PDB entry 4BCO | X-ray diffraction, 2.05 A resolution | chains A and B

== Chain A ==
Molecule: Cyclin-dependent kinase 2
Source organism: Homo sapiens
Notes: EC 2.7.11.22
UniProt: P24941 (CDK2_HUMAN); residue numbers follow UniProt; this construct covers 1-298
Sequence (300 residues; numbered -1 to 298; the number before each row is that of its first residue; numbers below 1 keep their minus sign (Gly-1 is residue -1)):
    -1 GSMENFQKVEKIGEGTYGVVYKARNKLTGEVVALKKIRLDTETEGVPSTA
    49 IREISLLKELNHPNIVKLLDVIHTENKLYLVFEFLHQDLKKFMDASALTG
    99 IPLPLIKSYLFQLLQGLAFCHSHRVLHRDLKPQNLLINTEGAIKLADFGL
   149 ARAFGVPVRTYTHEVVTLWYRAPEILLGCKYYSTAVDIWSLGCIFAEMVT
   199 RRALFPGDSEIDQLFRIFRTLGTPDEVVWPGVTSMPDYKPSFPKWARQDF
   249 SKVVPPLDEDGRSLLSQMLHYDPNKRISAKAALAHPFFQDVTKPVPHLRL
Disordered / not traced: -1
Construct notes: expression tag (-1 to 0)
Modified residues: Thr160 (phosphothreonine; TPO)
Swiss-Prot annotation at these positions:
  - active site: Asp127 (Proton acceptor)
  - binding site (ATP): Ile10 to Val18, Lys33, Glu81 to Leu83, Asp86, Lys129 to Asn132, Asp145
  - binding site (Mg(2+)): Asn132, Asp145
  - site (CDK7 binding): Lys9, Lys88, Lys89, Leu166
  - modified residue: Met1 (N-acetylmethionine), Lys6 (N6-acetyllysine), Thr14 (Phosphothreonine), Tyr15 (Phosphotyrosine), Tyr19 (Phosphotyrosine), Thr160 (Phosphothreonine)
  - natural variant: Pro45 (P45L: In a glioblastoma multiforme sample)
  - mutagenesis: Lys9 (K9F: Reduced phosphorylation by CAK), Thr14 (T14A: 2-fold increase in activity), Tyr15 (Y15F: 2-fold increase in activity), Lys88 to Lys89 (Reduced phosphorylation by CAK), Thr160 (T160A: Abolishes activity), Leu166 (L166R: Reduced phosphorylation by CAK and reduced kinase activity)
Residues lining bound ligands: T6Q (2-[[3-(4-ethanoyl-1,4-diazepan-1-yl)phenyl]amino]-4-[4-methyl-2-(methylamino)-1,3-thiazol-5-yl]pyrimidine-5-carbonitrile): Glu8, Ile10, Glu12, Gly13, Thr14, Val18, Lys20, Ala31, Lys33, Val64, Phe80, Glu81, Phe82, Leu83, His84, Gln85, Asp86, Lys89, Gln131, Asn132, Leu134, Ala144, Asp145
What the authors report for this chain:
  - binding site for T6Q: Ala31, Phe80, Leu134, Asp145

== Chain B ==
Molecule: Cyclin-A2
Source organism: Bos taurus
UniProt: P30274 (CCNA2_BOVIN); residues 171-432 here correspond to UniProt positions 169-430 (UniProt number = residue number - 2)
Sequence (262 residues; row label = number of the first residue in the row):
   171 SVNEVPDYHEDIHTYLREMEVKCKPKVGYMKKQPDITNSMRAILVDWLVE
   221 VGEEYKLQNETLHLAVNYIDRFLSSMSVLRGKLQLVGTAAMLLASKFEEI
   271 YPPEVAEFVYITDDTYTKKQVLRMEHLVLKVLTFDLAAPTVNQFLTQYFL
   321 HQQPANCKVESLAMFLGELSLIDADPYLKYLPSVIAAAAFHLALYTVTGQ
   371 SWPESLIRKTGYTLESLKPCLMDLHQTYLKAPQHAQQSIREKYKNSKYHG
   421 VSLLNPPETLNL
Disordered / not traced: 171-174
Covalently attached groups: monothioglycerol (SGM) linked to Cys193
Residues lining bound ligands:
  - monothioglycerol (SGM), molecule 1: Met189, Lys192, Arg241, Asp305, Ala307, Ala308
  - monothioglycerol (SGM), molecule 2: Ala325, Asn326, Cys327, Glu330

== How chain A and chain B interact ==
Residue-residue contacts (61):
  Leu37(A) - His296(B)
  Thr41(A) - Lys288(B)  hydrogen bond (backbone-side chain)
  Glu42(A) - Lys266(B)  hydrogen bond (backbone-side chain)
  Glu42(A) - Glu274(B)
  Glu42(A) - Val275(B)  hydrogen bond (side chain-backbone)
  Gly43(A) - Lys266(B)
  Gly43(A) - Leu292(B)
  Gly43(A) - Glu295(B)
  Val44(A) - Lys266(B)  hydrogen bond (backbone-side chain)
  Val44(A) - Glu295(B)  hydrogen bond (backbone-side chain)
  Val44(A) - His296(B)
  Val44(A) - Leu299(B)  hydrophobic
  Ser46(A) - Lys266(B)
  Ile49(A) - Leu263(B)  hydrophobic
  Ile49(A) - Lys266(B)
  Ile49(A) - Leu306(B)  hydrophobic
  Arg50(A) - Lys266(B)
  Arg50(A) - Phe267(B)  hydrogen bond (side chain-backbone)
  Arg50(A) - Glu269(B)  hydrogen bond (side chain-backbone)
  Ile52(A) - Phe304(B)  hydrophobic
  Ser53(A) - Phe267(B)
  Ser53(A) - Phe304(B)
  Ser53(A) - Leu306(B)
  Lys56(A) - Thr303(B)  hydrogen bond (side chain-backbone)
  Lys56(A) - Asp305(B)  salt bridge
  Glu57(A) - Tyr185(B)  hydrogen bond
  Glu57(A) - Met189(B)
  Glu57(A) - Ala307(B)
  His71(A) - His296(B)
  His71(A) - Lys300(B)  hydrogen bond
  Ala116(A) - Tyr178(B)
  His119(A) - Tyr178(B)
  His119(A) - Ile182(B)
  Ser120(A) - Tyr178(B)
  Ser120(A) - Asp181(B)  hydrogen bond
  Ser120(A) - Ile182(B)
  His121(A) - Tyr185(B)
  Arg122(A) - Ile182(B)
  Arg122(A) - Tyr185(B)
  Arg122(A) - Ala307(B)  hydrogen bond (side chain-backbone)
  Arg150(A) - Glu268(B)  salt bridge
  Ala151(A) - Phe267(B)  hydrophobic
  Phe152(A) - Ile182(B)  hydrophobic
  Val154(A) - Pro176(B)  hydrophobic
  Val154(A) - His179(B)
  Val154(A) - Ile182(B)  hydrophobic
  Val154(A) - Thr316(B)  hydrogen bond (backbone-side chain)
  Val154(A) - Gln317(B)  hydrogen bond (backbone-backbone)
  Pro155(A) - Thr316(B)
  Arg157(A) - Gln228(B)
  Arg157(A) - Glu268(B)  salt bridge
  Thr158(A) - Ile270(B)
  Tyr159(A) - Ile270(B)
  Thr160(A) - Glu269(B)
  Thr160(A) - Ile270(B)
  Ser276(A) - Asp177(B)  hydrogen bond
  Ser276(A) - Tyr178(B)
  Ala277(A) - Tyr178(B)  hydrogen bond (backbone-side chain)
  Lys278(A) - Asp177(B)  salt bridge
  Lys278(A) - Tyr178(B)  hydrogen bond (backbone-side chain)
  Lys278(A) - Asp181(B)  salt bridge
Interface residues without a listed pair, chain A (34 interface residues in all): Leu54, Val69, Leu76, Thr182
Interface residues without a listed pair, chain B (34 interface residues in all): Leu186, Glu230, Gln313, Leu320

== Overview ==
The chain A/chain B interface involves 34 residues from each chain, with 17 hydrogen bonds and 5 salt bridges.
Polar pairs include Lys56(A)-Asp305(B), Arg150(A)-Glu268(B) and Arg157(A)-Glu268(B). Ligands of chain A:
compound T6Q. Bound to chain B: monothioglycerol. Covalently linked monothioglycerol: at Cys193(B). From the
paper: a binding site for T6Q at Ala31(A), Phe80(A) and Leu134(A) among others.
Here chain A is Cyclin-dependent kinase 2 (Homo sapiens) and chain B is Cyclin-A2 (Bos taurus). Entry 4BCO
(Structure of CDK2 in complex with cyclin A and a 2-amino-4-heteroaryl- pyrimidine inhibitor) was determined
by X-ray diffraction together with 4BCF, 4BCH, 4BCI, 4BCJ, 4BCK, 4BCM, 4BCN and 4BCQ from the same study.
